8C7U - chains D and E of the 6 polymer chains in the assembly; structure by X-ray diffraction, 3.15 A resolution.

Chain D:
Molecule: GTP-sensing transcriptional pleiotropic repressor CodY
From: Enterococcus faecalis (strain ATCC 700802 / V583)
Reference sequence: A0A1B4XP18 (A0A1B4XP18_ENTFL); numbering as in UniProt (aligned over 1-260)
Amino-acid sequence (262 residues; row label = number of the first residue in the row; numbers below 1 keep their minus sign (Gly-1 is residue -1)):
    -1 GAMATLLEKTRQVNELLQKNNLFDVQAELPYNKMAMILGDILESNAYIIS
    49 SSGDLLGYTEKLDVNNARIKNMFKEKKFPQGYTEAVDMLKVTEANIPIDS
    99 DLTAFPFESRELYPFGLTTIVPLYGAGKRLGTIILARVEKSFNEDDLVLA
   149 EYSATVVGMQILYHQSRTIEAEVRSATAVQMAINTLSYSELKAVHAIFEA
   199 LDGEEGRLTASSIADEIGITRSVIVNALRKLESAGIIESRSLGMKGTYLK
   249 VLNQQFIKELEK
Sequence notes: expression tag (-1 to 0)
What the authors report for this chain:
  - binding site for leucine: Arg66
  - mutagenesis - K74A: decreased binding to DNA
  - mutagenesis - Y186A/R238A/L240A/Y246A: abolished binding to DNA

Chain E:
Molecule: 30-nt DNA strand
Sequence (30 nucleotides; row label = number of the first residue in the row):
     1 CTAAATTTTCTGAAAATTCTGAAAATTATC
Unresolved in the structure: 1

How chain D and chain E interact:
Contacting residue pairs - 18 pairs, chain D then chain E:
  Thr207(D) with DA15(E), sugar contact; DA16(E), phosphate contact
  Ala208(D) with DA16(E), hydrogen bond to the phosphate
  Ser209(D) with DA16(E), hydrogen bond to the phosphate
  Ser220(D) with DT18(E), base contact
  Val223(D) with DT17(E), phosphate contact
  Arg227(D) with DT17(E), salt bridge to the phosphate; DT18(E), salt bridge to the phosphate
  Ser239(D) with DA16(E), hydrogen bond to the phosphate; DT17(E), phosphate contact
  Gly241(D) with DA15(E), sugar contact; DA16(E), sugar contact
  Met242(D) with DG12(E), base contact; DA14(E), base contact; DA15(E), sugar contact
  Gly244(D) with DA15(E), phosphate contact; DA16(E), phosphate contact
  Thr245(D) with DA16(E), hydrogen bond to the phosphate
Interface residues without a listed pair, chain D (13 interface residues in all): Leu206, Arg219
Interface residues without a listed pair, chain E (7 interface residues in all): DC19

Summary:
13 residues of chain D and 7 residues of chain E are in contact, with 4 hydrogen bonds and 2 salt bridges.
Polar contacts include Ala208(D)-DA16(E), Ser209(D)-DA16(E) and Ser239(D)-DA16(E). From the paper: a binding
site for leucine at Arg66(D); K74A of chain D reduces binding to DNA.
Here chain D is GTP-sensing transcriptional pleiotropic repressor CodY (Enterococcus faecalis (strain ATCC
700802 / V583)) and chain E is a 30-nt DNA strand. Entry 8C7U (Transcriptional pleiotropic repressor CodY from
Enterococcus faecalis in complex with Leu and a 30-bp DNA fragment ...) was determined by X-ray diffraction,
deposited together with 8C7S and 8C7O.
